Entry 9LBZ (electron microscopy, 4.00 A resolution); this record covers chains L and W of the 52 polymer chains in the assembly.

# Chain L
Protein: Probable portal protein
Organism: Escherichia phage N4
Reference sequence: A0MZE1 (PORTL_BPN4); numbering as in UniProt (aligned over 1-763)
Chain sequence (763 residues; row label = number of the first residue in the row):
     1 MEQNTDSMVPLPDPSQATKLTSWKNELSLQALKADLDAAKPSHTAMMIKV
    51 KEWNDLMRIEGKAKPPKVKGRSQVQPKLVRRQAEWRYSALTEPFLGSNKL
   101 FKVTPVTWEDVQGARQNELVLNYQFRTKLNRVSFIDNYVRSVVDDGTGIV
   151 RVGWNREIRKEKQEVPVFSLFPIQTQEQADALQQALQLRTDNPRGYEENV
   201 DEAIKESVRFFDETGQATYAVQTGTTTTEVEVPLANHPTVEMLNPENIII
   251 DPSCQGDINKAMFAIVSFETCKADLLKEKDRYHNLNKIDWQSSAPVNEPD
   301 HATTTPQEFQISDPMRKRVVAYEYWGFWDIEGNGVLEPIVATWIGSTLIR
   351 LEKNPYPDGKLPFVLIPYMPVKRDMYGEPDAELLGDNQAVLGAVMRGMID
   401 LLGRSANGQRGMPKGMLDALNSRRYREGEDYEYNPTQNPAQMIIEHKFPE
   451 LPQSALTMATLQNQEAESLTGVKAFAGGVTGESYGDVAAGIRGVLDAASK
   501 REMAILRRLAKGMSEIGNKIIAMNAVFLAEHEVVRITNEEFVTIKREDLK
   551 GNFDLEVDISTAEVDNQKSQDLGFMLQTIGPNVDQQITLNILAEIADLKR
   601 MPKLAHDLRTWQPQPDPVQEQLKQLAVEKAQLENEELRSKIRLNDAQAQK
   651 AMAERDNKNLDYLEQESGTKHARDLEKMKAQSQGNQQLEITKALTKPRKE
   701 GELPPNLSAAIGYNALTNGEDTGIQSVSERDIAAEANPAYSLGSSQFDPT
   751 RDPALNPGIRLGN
Unresolved in the structure: 1-2, 667-763

# Chain W
Protein: Major capsid protein
Organism: Escherichia phage N4
Reference sequence: Q859Q5 (CAPSD_BPN4); residues 1-401 here = UniProt positions 1-401
Chain sequence (401 residues; row label = number of the first residue in the row):
     1 MLNYNAPTDGQKSSIDGANSDQMQTFFWLKKAIITARKEQYFMPLASVTN
    51 MPKHYGKTIKVYEYVPLLDDRNINDQGIDASGATIVNGNLYGSSKDIGNI
   101 TSKLPLLTENGGRVNRVGFTRIAREGSIHKFGFFYEFTQESIDFDSDDGL
   151 MEHLSRELMNGATQITEAVLQKDLLAAAGTVLYAGAATSDATITGEGSTP
   201 SVVSYKNLMRLDQILTENRTPTQTTIITGSRMIDTKVIGATRVMYVGSEL
   251 VPELKAMKDLFGNKAFIETQHYADAGTIMNGEVGSIDKFRIIQVPEMLHW
   301 AGAGAQATGANPGYRTSMVSGQEHYDVYPMLVVGDDSFTSIGFQTDGKSL
   351 KFTVMTKMPGKETADRNDPYGETGFSSIKWYYGILVKRPERLALIKTVAP
   401 L

# Interface between chain L and chain W
Pairs across the interface (37; chain L residue first):
  Q3(L) with P221(W); T222(W), hydrogen bond (backbone-side chain)
  N4(L) with T222(W), hydrogen bond; T224(W), hydrogen bond (side chain-backbone); T225(W)
  T5(L) with P221(W); T222(W), hydrogen bond (backbone-backbone); Q223(W); D335(W), hydrogen bond
  D6(L) with Q223(W)
  S7(L) with D335(W), hydrogen bond
  M8(L) with L45(W); Y245(W), hydrogen bond (backbone-side chain); V333(W); G334(W); D336(W)
  V9(L) with L45(W); Q223(W); M279(W), hydrophobic
  P10(L) with V243(W); Y245(W); M279(W), hydrophobic; N280(W); I292(W), hydrophobic
  L11(L) with N280(W)
  P12(L) with N280(W), hydrogen bond (backbone-side chain)
  D13(L) with T277(W), hydrogen bond; I278(W)
  P14(L) with I278(W); N280(W)
  Q30(L) with N280(W)
  A45(L) with L350(W), hydrophobic
  I48(L) with N50(W); Q344(W)
  G61(L) with Y55(W)
  K62(L) with H54(W), hydrogen bond (side chain-backbone); Y55(W)
Other interface residues (no listed pair), chain L (20 interface residues in all): P41, D289, N297
Other interface residues (no listed pair), chain W (28 interface residues in all): Y41, S337, F338, K348, S349, K351

# In short
20 residues of chain L face 28 of chain W across their interface, with 10 hydrogen bonds. Among the polar
pairs are Q3(L)-T222(W), N4(L)-T222(W) and N4(L)-T224(W).
Here chain L is Probable portal protein and chain W is Major capsid protein, both from Escherichia phage N4.
Entry 9LBZ (unique-vertex of mature phage N4) was determined by electron microscopy (same publication as 9LC0,
9LC1 and 9LD7).
